PDB entry 7Q18 | X-ray diffraction, 1.80 A resolution | chains AAA and BBB

Chain AAA (and BBB):
Molecule: Beta-lactoglobulin
Source organism: Bos taurus
Notes: chain BBB of this document is another copy of the same molecule, construct and numbering; everything in this record applies to it too
UniProt: P02754 (LACB_BOVIN); residues 1-162 here correspond to UniProt positions 17-178 (UniProt number = residue number + 16)
Amino-acid sequence (162 residues; each row starts with the number of its first residue):
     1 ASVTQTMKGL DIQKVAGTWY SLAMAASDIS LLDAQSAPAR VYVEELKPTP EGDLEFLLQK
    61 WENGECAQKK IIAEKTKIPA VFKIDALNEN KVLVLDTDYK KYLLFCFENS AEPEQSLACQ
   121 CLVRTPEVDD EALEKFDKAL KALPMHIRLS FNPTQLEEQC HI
Not modelled in the structure: 1-2, 110-115, 161-162 (chain BBB: 1-4, 62-65, 85, 110-115, 162)
Sequence notes: engineered mutation Ala1 (Leu17 in P02754), Ser2 (Ile18 in P02754), Ala39 (Leu55 in P02754), Phe56 (Ile72 in P02754), Phe107 (Met123 in P02754)
Cystine bridges: Cys66-Cys160, Cys106-Cys119
Reported in the primary citation:
  - contacts within the chain: Phe105-Phe107 (pi stacking)

How chain AAA and chain BBB interact:
Pairs across the interface - 18 pairs, chain AAA then chain BBB:
  Ile29(AAA) with Leu149(BBB), hydrophobic; Ser150(BBB); Phe151(BBB), hydrophobic
  Asp33(AAA) with Asp33(BBB)
  Met145(AAA) with Ser150(BBB), hydrogen bond (backbone-side chain)
  His146(AAA) with Arg148(BBB); Leu149(BBB); Ser150(BBB), hydrogen bond (backbone-backbone)
  Ile147(AAA) with Arg148(BBB); Leu149(BBB), hydrophobic
  Arg148(AAA) with Ile147(BBB); Arg148(BBB), hydrogen bond (backbone-backbone)
  Leu149(AAA) with His146(BBB); Ile147(BBB), hydrophobic
  Ser150(AAA) with Ile29(BBB); Met145(BBB); His146(BBB), hydrogen bond (backbone-backbone)
  Phe151(AAA) with Ile29(BBB), hydrophobic
Other interface residues (no listed pair), chain AAA (10 interface residues in all): Arg40
Other interface residues (no listed pair), chain BBB (11 interface residues in all): Arg40, Asn152

Summary:
10 residues of chain AAA and 11 residues of chain BBB are in contact, with 4 hydrogen bonds. Polar contacts
include Met145(AAA)-Ser150(BBB), His146(AAA)-Ser150(BBB) and Arg148(AAA)-Arg148(BBB). From the paper: contacts
within the chain involving Phe107(AAA) and Phe105(AAA).
Chain AAA and chain BBB are both Beta-lactoglobulin (Bos taurus); the structure, Beta-lactoglobulin mutant FAF
(I56F/L39A/M107F), unliganded form, was determined by X-ray diffraction (same publication as 7Q17, 7Q19, 7Q2N,
7Q2O and 7Q2P).
